PDB entry 7YKB | X-ray diffraction, 1.38 A resolution | chain A

[Chain A]
Name: Phycocyanobilin:ferredoxin oxidoreductase
Source organism: Synechocystis sp. PCC 6803 substr. Kazusa
Notes: EC 1.3.7.5
UniProtKB: Q55891 (PCYA_SYNY3); residues 1-248 here = UniProt positions 1-248
Amino-acid sequence (248 residues; each row starts with the number of its first residue):
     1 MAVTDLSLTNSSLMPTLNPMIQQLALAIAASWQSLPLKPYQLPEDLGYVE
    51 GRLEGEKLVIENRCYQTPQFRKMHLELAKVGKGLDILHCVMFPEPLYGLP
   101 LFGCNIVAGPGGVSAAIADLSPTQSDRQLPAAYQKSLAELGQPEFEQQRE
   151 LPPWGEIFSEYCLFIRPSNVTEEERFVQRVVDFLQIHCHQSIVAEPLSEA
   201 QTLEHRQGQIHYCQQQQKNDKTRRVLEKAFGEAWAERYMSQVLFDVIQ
Unresolved in the structure: 1-6, 248
Differences from the reference sequence: engineered mutation N105 (Asp in Q55891)
Ion coordination: Na+ near E146 (its only coordinating residue here)
Small-molecule neighbours: Bilirubin IX alpha (BLR; 3-[5-[(Z)-(4-ethenyl-3-methyl-5-oxidanylidene-pyrrol-2-ylidene)methyl]-2-[[5-[(Z)-(3-ethenyl-4-methyl-5-oxidanylidene-pyrrol-2-ylidene)methyl]-3-(3-hydroxy-3-oxopropyl)-4-methyl-1H-pyrrol-2-yl]methyl]-4-methyl-1H-pyrrol-3-yl]propanoic acid): E76, I86, H88, C89, V90, G103, C104, N105, V107, S114, A115, I117, R149, L151, P152, W154, F158, F164, Y212, Q216, N219, D220, K221, T222, V225, L226, L243, F244
From the paper describing this entry:
  - binding site for Bilirubin IX alpha: H88, N105, N219, T222
  - contacts within the chain: H74-H88 (water-mediated contact), E76-Y238 (hydrogen bond), H88-L243 (water-mediated contact)
  - conformationally variable residues (side-chain flip): E76
  - mutagenesis - D105N: decreased catalytic activity (citing earlier work)
  - catalytic residues: E76, H88 (citing earlier work)

[Overview]
Ligands of chain A: Bilirubin IX alpha. From the paper: catalytic residues E76 and H88; D105N reduces
catalytic activity.
Chain A is Phycocyanobilin:ferredoxin oxidoreductase (Synechocystis sp. PCC 6803 substr. Kazusa); the
structure, Neutron Structure of PcyA D105N Mutant Complexed with Biliverdin at Room Temperature, was
determined by X-ray diffraction, deposited together with 7YK9.
